1QJY - chains 1 and 3 of the 4 polymer chains in the assembly; structure by X-ray diffraction, 2.80 A resolution.

== Chain 1 ==
Protein: Protein VP1
Source organism: Human rhinovirus 16
Reference sequence: Q82122 (POLG_HRV16); residues 1-285 here correspond to UniProt positions 569-853 (UniProt number = residue number + 568)
Chain sequence (285 residues; each row starts with the number of its first residue):
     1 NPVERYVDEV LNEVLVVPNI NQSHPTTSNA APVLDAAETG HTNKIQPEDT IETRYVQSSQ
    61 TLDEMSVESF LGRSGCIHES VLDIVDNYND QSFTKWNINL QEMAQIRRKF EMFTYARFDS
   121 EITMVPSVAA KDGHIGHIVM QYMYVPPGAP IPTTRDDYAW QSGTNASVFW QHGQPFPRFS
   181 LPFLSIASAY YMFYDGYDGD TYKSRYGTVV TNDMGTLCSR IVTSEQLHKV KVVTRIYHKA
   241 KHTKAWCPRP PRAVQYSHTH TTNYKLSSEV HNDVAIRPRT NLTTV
Ion coordination: Zn2+ near His134 (its only coordinating residue here)
Residues lining bound ligands: win65099 (W03; 2,6-dimethyl-1-(3-[3-methyl-5-isoxazolyl]-propanyl)-4-[2-methyl-4-isoxazolyl]-phenol): Ile77, Trp96, Ile98, Asn99, Leu100, Phe118, Ile122, Met124, Tyr142, Met143, Tyr144, Ala166, Val168, Phe179, Leu181, Leu184, Tyr190, Met192, Asn212, Met214, Leu217, Ile236, His238
UniProt features mapped onto this chain:
  - site: Val285 (Cleavage)

== Chain 3 ==
Protein: Protein VP3
Source organism: Human rhinovirus 16
Reference sequence: Q82122 (POLG_HRV16); residues 1-238 here correspond to UniProt positions 331-568 (UniProt number = residue number + 330)
Chain sequence (238 residues; row label = number of the first residue in the row):
     1 GLPVYVTPGS GQFMTTDDMQ SPCALPWYHP TKEIFIPGEV KNLIEMCQVD TLIPINSTQS
    61 NIGNVSMYTV TLSPQTKLAE EIFAIKVDIA SHPLATTLIG EIASYFTHWT GSLRFSFMFC
   121 GTANTTLKVL LAYTPPGIGK PRSRKEAMLG THVVWDVGLQ STVSLVVPWI SASQYRFTTP
   181 DTYSSAGYIT CWYQTNFVVP PNTPNTAEML CFVSGCKDFC LRMARDTDLH KQTGPITQ
UniProt features mapped onto this chain:
  - region: Pro235 to Gln238 (Amphipathic alpha-helix)

== Interface between chain 1 and chain 3 ==
Contacting residue pairs (175):
  Leu15(1) with Asn42(3)
  Pro18(1) with Lys217(3)
  Asn19(1) with Lys217(3), hydrogen bond (backbone-side chain)
  Ile20(1) with Lys217(3); Asp218(3)
  Val33(1) with Thr162(3); Val163(3); Ser164(3), hydrogen bond (backbone-backbone)
  Leu34(1) with Gln160(3); Thr162(3)
  Asp35(1) with Gln160(3); Ser161(3); Thr162(3), hydrogen bond (backbone-backbone)
  Ala36(1) with Thr162(3)
  Ala37(1) with Met118(3), hydrophobic; Thr162(3), hydrogen bond (backbone-side chain); Phe212(3), hydrophobic
  Glu38(1) with Met118(3); Ser161(3), hydrogen bond
  Thr42(1) with Gln48(3); Val49(3); Asp50(3), hydrogen bond (side chain-backbone); Arg114(3); Ser214(3)
  Asn43(1) with Arg114(3), hydrogen bond (backbone-side chain); Ser164(3), hydrogen bond
  Lys44(1) with Gln48(3), hydrogen bond (side chain-backbone); Arg114(3)
  Ile45(1) with Arg114(3), hydrogen bond (backbone-side chain); Ser164(3)
  Gln46(1) with Arg114(3); Cys216(3); Lys217(3), hydrogen bond (side chain-backbone)
  Pro47(1) with Val166(3), hydrophobic
  Glu48(1) with Lys217(3), salt bridge
  Thr50(1) with Val166(3)
  Ile51(1) with Thr151(3); Pro168(3), hydrophobic
  Gln60(1) with Thr110(3); Gln174(3), hydrogen bond; Tyr175(3); Cys220(3)
  Thr61(1) with Cys220(3), hydrogen bond (backbone-side chain)
  Leu62(1) with Asn42(3), hydrogen bond (backbone-side chain); Cys220(3), hydrophobic
  Glu64(1) with Phe106(3); Arg222(3); Met223(3), hydrogen bond (side chain-backbone); Ala224(3), hydrogen bond (side chain-backbone)
  Met65(1) with Asn42(3); Leu43(3), hydrogen bond (backbone-backbone); Ile44(3); Leu221(3), hydrogen bond (side chain-backbone)
  Ser66(1) with Lys41(3); Asn42(3)
  Val67(1) with Val40(3); Lys41(3), hydrogen bond (backbone-backbone)
  Phe70(1) with Leu43(3), hydrophobic; Tyr105(3), hydrophobic
  Arg73(1) with Thr15(3); Thr16(3); Ala224(3)
  Ser74(1) with Phe13(3); Thr15(3), hydrogen bond (backbone-backbone)
  Gln101(1) with Ile236(3)
  Glu102(1) with Gln232(3), hydrogen bond (backbone-side chain); Ile236(3)
  Met103(1) with Gln232(3)
  Ala104(1) with His230(3); Gln232(3), hydrogen bond (backbone-side chain); Ile236(3)
  Gln105(1) with Asp226(3)
  Arg107(1) with Ile236(3)
  Arg108(1) with Glu101(3), salt bridge; Tyr105(3), hydrogen bond; Thr227(3); His230(3)
  Lys109(1) with Tyr105(3)
  Met112(1) with Met46(3), hydrophobic; Ile102(3), hydrophobic
  Arg117(1) with Thr31(3), hydrogen bond (side chain-backbone); Lys32(3); Glu33(3), salt bridge
  Glu121(1) with Met19(3)
  Thr123(1) with Phe13(3)
  Val125(1) with Phe13(3), hydrophobic
  Ala166(1) with Ala24(3)
  Phe176(1) with Gly11(3); Phe13(3), hydrophobic
  Arg178(1) with Phe13(3); Asp17(3), salt bridge; Met19(3); Ser21(3)
  Phe179(1) with Ser21(3); Pro22(3); Ala24(3), hydrophobic
  Ser180(1) with Ser21(3), hydrogen bond; Pro22(3), hydrogen bond (backbone-backbone); Cys23(3); Ala24(3), hydrogen bond (backbone-backbone)
  Leu181(1) with Ala24(3), hydrophobic
  Pro182(1) with Cys23(3); Tyr28(3), hydrophobic
  Phe183(1) with Tyr28(3)
  Leu184(1) with Leu25(3), hydrophobic; Tyr28(3), hydrogen bond (backbone-side chain)
  Ser185(1) with Thr31(3), hydrogen bond (backbone-side chain)
  Ile186(1) with Thr31(3)
  Ala187(1) with Thr31(3), hydrogen bond (backbone-side chain)
  Ser188(1) with Lys32(3), hydrogen bond (side chain-backbone); Ile34(3)
  Tyr237(1) with Phe13(3), hydrophobic
  Lys239(1) with Asp17(3), hydrogen bond (side chain-backbone)
  Lys244(1) with Glu33(3), salt bridge; Glu39(3)
  Ala245(1) with Glu39(3); Val40(3), hydrogen bond (backbone-backbone)
  Trp246(1) with Ile36(3), hydrogen bond (side chain-backbone); Pro37(3); Gly38(3); Glu39(3)
  Cys247(1) with Pro37(3), hydrogen bond (side chain-backbone); Gly38(3), hydrogen bond (backbone-backbone)
  Pro248(1) with Val40(3); Met46(3), hydrophobic
  Pro251(1) with Leu98(3); Glu101(3)
  Arg252(1) with His230(3)
  Val254(1) with His230(3), hydrogen bond (backbone-side chain)
  Gln255(1) with His230(3); Lys231(3); Gln232(3); Thr233(3), hydrogen bond
  Tyr256(1) with His230(3); Ile236(3), hydrophobic
  Ser257(1) with Ile236(3); Thr237(3)
  His258(1) with Ile236(3); Thr237(3), hydrogen bond (side chain-backbone); Gln238(3)
  Thr259(1) with Ile236(3); Thr237(3), hydrogen bond (backbone-backbone); Gln238(3)
  Val270(1) with Ile62(3)
  His271(1) with Gln59(3); Ile62(3)
  Ala275(1) with His92(3); Leu229(3)
  Ile276(1) with Ser57(3); Ile62(3), hydrophobic; Met67(3), hydrophobic; Thr96(3)
  Arg277(1) with His92(3), hydrogen bond
  Pro278(1) with Ser57(3); Gln59(3); Ile62(3), hydrophobic
  Arg279(1) with Ile55(3), hydrogen bond (side chain-backbone); Ser57(3), hydrogen bond (backbone-backbone); Thr58(3); Ala84(3), hydrogen bond (side chain-backbone); Ile85(3)
  Asn281(1) with Thr58(3)
  Leu282(1) with Ile55(3); Asn56(3); Ile82(3); Phe83(3); Ala84(3), hydrogen bond (backbone-backbone)
  Thr283(1) with Glu81(3); Phe83(3); Ala84(3)
  Val285(1) with Ala84(3); Ile85(3); Lys86(3); Lys140(3); Tyr188(3), hydrophobic
Interface residues without a listed pair, chain 1 (91 interface residues in all): Val17, Asn21, Phe113, Tyr115, Pro175, Ala189, Lys241, Val274, Thr280, Thr284
Interface residues without a listed pair, chain 3 (95 interface residues in all): Asp18, Pro30, Cys47, Gly63, Val70, Pro93, Ser112, Trp155, Asp156, Phe219, Pro235

== Overview ==
The interface between chain 1 and chain 3 involves 91 residues on one side and 95 on the other; the contacts
include 45 hydrogen bonds and 5 salt bridges. Polar pairs include Glu48(1)-Lys217(3), Arg108(1)-Glu101(3) and
Arg117(1)-Glu33(3). Win65099 is bound between chain 1 and chain 3.
Chain 1 is Protein VP1 and chain 3 is Protein VP3, both from Human rhinovirus 16; the structure, Human
rhinovirus 16 coat protein in complex with antiviral compound VP65099, was determined by X-ray diffraction,
deposited together with 1QJU and 1QJX.
